Entry 3M4O (X-ray diffraction, 3.57 A resolution); this record covers chains B and R of the 13 polymer chains in the assembly.

[Chain B]
Name: DNA-directed RNA polymerase II subunit RPB2
Source organism: Saccharomyces cerevisiae
Notes: EC 2.7.7.6
Reference sequence: P08518 (RPB2_YEAST); numbering as in UniProt (aligned over 1-1224)
Amino-acid sequence (1224 residues; row label = number of the first residue in the row):
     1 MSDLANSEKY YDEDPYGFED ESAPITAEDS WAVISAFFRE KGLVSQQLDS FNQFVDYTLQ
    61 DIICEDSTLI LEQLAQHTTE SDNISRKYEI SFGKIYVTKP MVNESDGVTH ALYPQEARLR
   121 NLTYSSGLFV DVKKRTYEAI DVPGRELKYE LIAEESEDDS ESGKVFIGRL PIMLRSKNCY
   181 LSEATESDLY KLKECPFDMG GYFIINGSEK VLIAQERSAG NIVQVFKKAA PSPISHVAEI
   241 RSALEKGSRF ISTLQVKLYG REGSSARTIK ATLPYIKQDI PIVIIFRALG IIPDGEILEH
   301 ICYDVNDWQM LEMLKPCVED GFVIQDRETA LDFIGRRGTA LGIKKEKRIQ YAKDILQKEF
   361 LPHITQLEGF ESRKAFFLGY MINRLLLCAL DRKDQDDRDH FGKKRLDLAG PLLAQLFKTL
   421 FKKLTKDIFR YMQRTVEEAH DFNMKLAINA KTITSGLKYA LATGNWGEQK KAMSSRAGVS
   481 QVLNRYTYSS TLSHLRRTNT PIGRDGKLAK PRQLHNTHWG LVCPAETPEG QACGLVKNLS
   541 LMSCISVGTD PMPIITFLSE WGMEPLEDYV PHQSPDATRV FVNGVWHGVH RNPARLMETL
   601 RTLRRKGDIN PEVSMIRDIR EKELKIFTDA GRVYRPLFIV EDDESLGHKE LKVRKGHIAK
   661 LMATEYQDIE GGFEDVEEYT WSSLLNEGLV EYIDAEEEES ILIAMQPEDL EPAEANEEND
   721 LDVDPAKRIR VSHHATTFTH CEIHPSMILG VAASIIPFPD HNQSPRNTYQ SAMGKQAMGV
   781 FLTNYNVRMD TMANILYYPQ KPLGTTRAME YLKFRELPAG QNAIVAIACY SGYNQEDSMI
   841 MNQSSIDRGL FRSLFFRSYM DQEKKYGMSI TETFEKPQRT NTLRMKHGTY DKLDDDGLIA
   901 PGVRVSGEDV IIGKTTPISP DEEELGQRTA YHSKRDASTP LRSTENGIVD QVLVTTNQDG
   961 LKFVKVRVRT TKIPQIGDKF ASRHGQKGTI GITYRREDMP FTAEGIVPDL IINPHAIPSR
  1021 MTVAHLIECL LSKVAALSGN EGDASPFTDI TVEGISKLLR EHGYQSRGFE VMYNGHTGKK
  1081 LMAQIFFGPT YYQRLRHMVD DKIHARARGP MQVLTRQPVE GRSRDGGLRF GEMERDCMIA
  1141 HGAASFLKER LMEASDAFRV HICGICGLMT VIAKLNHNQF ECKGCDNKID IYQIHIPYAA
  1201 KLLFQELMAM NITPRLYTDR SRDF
Unresolved in the structure: 1-19, 71-89, 135-163, 336-344, 438-445, 503-508, 669-677, 716-721, 920-932
Ion coordination: Zn2+: Cys1163, Cys1166, Cys1185

[Chain R]
Molecule: 10-nt RNA strand
Sequence (10 nucleotides; row label = number of the first residue in the row):
     1 AUGGAGAGGA
Ion coordination: Mg2+: A10 (shared with 3 residues of chain A)

[Interface between chain B and chain R]
Residue-residue contacts (16; chain B residue first):
  Arg476(B) with A5(R), phosphate contact; G6(R), phosphate contact
  Ala477(B) with G6(R), phosphate contact
  Gly478(B) with G6(R), sugar contact
  Gln481(B) with G6(R), sugar contact; A7(R), phosphate contact
  Gln531(B) with G8(R), base contact
  Gln776(B) with G8(R), hydrogen bond to the phosphate; G9(R), sugar contact
  Lys979(B) with G9(R), phosphate contact; A10(R), salt bridge to the phosphate
  Lys987(B) with A10(R), salt bridge to the phosphate
  His1097(B) with G8(R), sugar contact; G9(R), sugar contact
  Gln1112(B) with U2(R), phosphate contact
  Val1113(B) with A1(R), sugar contact
Other interface residues (no listed pair), chain B (16 interface residues in all): Asn465, Pro528, Glu529, Ala772, Arg1124

[Overview]
Chain B and chain R form an interface of 16 and 8 residues respectively, with 1 hydrogen bond and 2 salt
bridges. Polar pairs include Gln776(B)-G8(R), Lys979(B)-A10(R) and Lys987(B)-A10(R). Cys1163(B), Cys1166(B)
and Cys1185(B) coordinate Zn2+.
Chain B is DNA-directed RNA polymerase II subunit RPB2 (Saccharomyces cerevisiae) and chain R is a 10-nt RNA
strand; the structure, RNA polymerase II elongation complex B, was determined by X-ray diffraction, deposited
together with 3M3Y.
